8I4M - chains d and I of the 48 polymer chains in the assembly; structure by electron microscopy, 3.81 A resolution.

[Chain d]
Protein: Portal protein(gp 16) of the cyanophage P-SCSP1u
Source organism: Prochlorococcus phage P-SCSP1u
Sequence (565 residues; numbered 1 to 565; the number before each row is that of its first residue):
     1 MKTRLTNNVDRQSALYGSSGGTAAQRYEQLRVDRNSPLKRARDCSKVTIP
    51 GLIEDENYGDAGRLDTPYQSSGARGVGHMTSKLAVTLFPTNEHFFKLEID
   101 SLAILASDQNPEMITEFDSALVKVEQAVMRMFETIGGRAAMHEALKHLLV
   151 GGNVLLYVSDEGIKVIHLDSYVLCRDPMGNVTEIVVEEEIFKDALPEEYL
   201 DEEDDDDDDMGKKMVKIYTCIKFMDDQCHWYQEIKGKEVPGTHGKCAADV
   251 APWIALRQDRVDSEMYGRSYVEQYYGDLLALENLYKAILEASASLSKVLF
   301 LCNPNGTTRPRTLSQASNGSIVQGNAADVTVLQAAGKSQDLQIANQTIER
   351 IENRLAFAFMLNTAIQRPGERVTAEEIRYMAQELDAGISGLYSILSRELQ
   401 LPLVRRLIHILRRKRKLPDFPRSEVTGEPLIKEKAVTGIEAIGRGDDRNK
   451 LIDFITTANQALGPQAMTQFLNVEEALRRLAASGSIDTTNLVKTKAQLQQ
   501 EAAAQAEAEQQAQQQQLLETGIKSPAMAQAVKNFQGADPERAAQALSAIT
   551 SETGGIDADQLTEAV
Not modelled in the structure: 565

[Chain I]
Protein: Adaptor protein(gp22) of the cyanophage P-SCSP1u
Source organism: Prochlorococcus phage P-SCSP1u
Sequence (200 residues; row label = number of the first residue in the row):
     1 MAARTSFLDAVNRVLQMLGEAPVNSLQGQFGLAKQAEVALNDVSRTIQTE
    51 GWSFNTDLEKKLERNSSNEIELSSNVSRVVVDNLEYPDIDVVQRGDKLYD
   101 RKNNRYTFDEDLIVDMTTILEWDLLPEHARQYITIKAGRQLQEAIIGSAE
   151 LTKLNLTQEVEARSAFLEEETTKSEHSMLRGHLNRTSPVNTYIPSRTLER
Not modelled in the structure: 1, 200

[How chain d and chain I interact]
Pairs across the interface (14):
  Arg-309(d) with Glu-168(I)
  Thr-312(d) with Glu-168(I), hydrogen bond; Thr-172(I)
  Ser-317(d) with Glu-175(I), hydrogen bond
  Asn-318(d) with Thr-191(I); Pro-194(I)
  Gly-319(d) with Met-178(I), hydrogen bond (backbone-backbone)
  Ser-320(d) with His-176(I), hydrogen bond (side chain-backbone)
  Ile-321(d) with Thr-171(I), hydrogen bond (backbone-side chain); His-176(I)
  Val-322(d) with Thr-171(I)
  Gln-323(d) with Ser-164(I); Glu-168(I); Thr-171(I)
Other interface residues (no listed pair), chain d (10 interface residues in all): Thr-307
Other interface residues (no listed pair), chain I (11 interface residues in all): Leu-167, Ser-177

[Overview]
10 residues of chain d and 11 residues of chain I are in contact, with 5 hydrogen bonds. Among the polar pairs
are Thr-312(d)/Glu-168(I), Ser-317(d)/Glu-175(I) and Ser-320(d)/His-176(I).
Here chain d is Portal protein(gp 16) of the cyanophage P-SCSP1u and chain I is Adaptor protein(gp22) of the
cyanophage P-SCSP1u, both from Prochlorococcus phage P-SCSP1u. Entry 8I4M (Portal-tail complex structure of
the Cyanophage P-SCSP1u) was determined by electron microscopy (same publication as 8I4L).
